4RXF - chains B and G of the 10 polymer chains in the assembly; structure by X-ray diffraction, 2.40 A resolution.

[Chain B (and G)]
Protein: Fructose-6-phosphate aldolase 1
Source organism: Escherichia coli K-12
Notes: EC 4.1.2.-; chain G of this document is another copy of the same molecule, construct and numbering; everything in this record applies to it too
UniProt: P78055 (FSAA_ECOLI); residues 2-220 here = UniProt positions 2-220
Amino-acid sequence (226 residues; numbered -5 to 220; the number before each row is that of its first residue; numbers below 1 keep their minus sign (Met-5 is residue -5)):
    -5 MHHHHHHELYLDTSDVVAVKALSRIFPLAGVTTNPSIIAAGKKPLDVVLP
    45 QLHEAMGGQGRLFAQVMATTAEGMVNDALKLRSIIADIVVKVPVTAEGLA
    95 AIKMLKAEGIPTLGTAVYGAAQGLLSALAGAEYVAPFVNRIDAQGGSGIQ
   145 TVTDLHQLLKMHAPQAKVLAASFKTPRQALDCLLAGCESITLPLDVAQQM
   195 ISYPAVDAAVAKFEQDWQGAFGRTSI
Disordered / not traced: -5 to 0
Differences from the reference sequence: expression tag (-5 to 1); engineered mutation Phe131 (Tyr in P78055)
Curated features (UniProtKB/Swiss-Prot):
  - active site: Lys85 (Schiff-base intermediate with substrate)
  - mutagenesis: Lys85 (K85R: Loss of activity)

[Interface between chain B and chain G]
Contacting residue pairs - 26 pairs, chain B then chain G:
  Asn133(B) - Thr169(G)  hydrogen bond
  Asp136(B) - Thr169(G)
  Asp136(B) - Arg171(G)
  Ala137(B) - Thr169(G)
  Ala137(B) - Pro170(G)
  Ala137(B) - Gln193(G)
  Ala137(B) - Tyr197(G)
  Gln138(B) - Tyr197(G)
  Gln138(B) - Pro198(G)
  Gly139(B) - Tyr197(G)
  Gly140(B) - Arg171(G)  hydrogen bond (backbone-side chain)
  Ser141(B) - Arg171(G)
  Lys168(B) - Lys168(G)
  Thr169(B) - Asn133(G)  hydrogen bond
  Thr169(B) - Asp136(G)
  Thr169(B) - Gln172(G)
  Pro170(B) - Ala137(G)
  Arg171(B) - Asp136(G)
  Arg171(B) - Gly140(G)  hydrogen bond (side chain-backbone)
  Arg171(B) - Ser141(G)
  Gln172(B) - Thr169(G)
  Gln193(B) - Ala137(G)
  Tyr197(B) - Ala137(G)
  Tyr197(B) - Gln138(G)
  Tyr197(B) - Gly139(G)
  Pro198(B) - Gln138(G)

[In short]
Chain B and chain G each contribute 15 residues to their interface; the contacts include 4 hydrogen bonds.
Among the polar pairs are Asn133(B)-Thr169(G) and Gly140(B)-Arg171(G). Curated annotation (UniProt) lists
active-site residue Lys85(B) and one mutagenesis site on chain B.
Chain B and chain G are both Fructose-6-phosphate aldolase 1 (Escherichia coli K-12); the structure,
Fructose-6-phosphate aldolase Y131F from E.coli, was determined by X-ray diffraction (same publication as
4RXG, 4RZ4, 4RZ5, 4RZ6 and 4S1F).
